6HWN - chains A and G of the 14 polymer chains in the assembly; structure by X-ray diffraction, 1.95 A resolution.

Chain A (and G):
Molecule: ATP-dependent Clp protease proteolytic subunit
From: Thermus thermophilus
Notes: EC 3.4.21.92; chain G of this document is another copy of the same molecule, construct and numbering; everything in this record applies to it too
Reference sequence: Q72L15 (CLPP_THET2); residue numbers follow UniProt; this construct covers 1-194
Sequence (204 residues; each row starts with the number of its first residue):
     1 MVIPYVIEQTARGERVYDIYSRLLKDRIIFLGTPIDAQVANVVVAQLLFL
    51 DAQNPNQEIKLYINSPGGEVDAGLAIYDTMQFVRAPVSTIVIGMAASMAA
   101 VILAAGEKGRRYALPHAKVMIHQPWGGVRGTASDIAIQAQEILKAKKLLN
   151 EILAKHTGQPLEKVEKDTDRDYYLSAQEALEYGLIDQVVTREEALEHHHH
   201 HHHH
Not modelled in the structure: 1, 8-14, 196-204 (chain G: 1, 9-16, 194-204)
Construct notes: expression tag (195-204)
Reported in the primary citation:
  - catalytic residues: Ser97, His122, Asp171
  - binding site for Unknown tripeptide: Gly68, Val70, Ser97, Met98, His122, Trp125
  - contacts within the chain: His122-Asp171 (hydrogen bond)
  - self-association interface (contacts with another copy of this molecule); pairs are residue here / residue on that copy: Thr131-Arg170
  - conformationally variable residues (order/disorder transition): Gln9 to Glu14

Interface between chain A and chain G:
Pairs across the interface - 52 pairs, chain A then chain G:
  Pro4(A) - Ser21(G)
  Pro4(A) - Val42(G)
  Pro4(A) - Gln46(G)
  Tyr5(A) - Asp18(G)
  Tyr5(A) - Ser21(G)  hydrogen bond (backbone-side chain)
  Val6(A) - Phe49(G)  hydrophobic
  Ile7(A) - Tyr17(G)
  Ile19(A) - Val42(G)  hydrophobic
  Ile19(A) - Ala45(G)  hydrophobic
  Ile19(A) - Phe49(G)  hydrophobic
  Tyr20(A) - Asn41(G)
  Tyr20(A) - Val42(G)  hydrogen bond (side chain-backbone)
  Arg22(A) - Phe49(G)
  Leu23(A) - Ala45(G)  hydrophobic
  Phe30(A) - Asn41(G)
  Gly32(A) - Gln38(G)  hydrogen bond (backbone-side chain)
  Gly32(A) - Asn41(G)  hydrogen bond (backbone-side chain)
  Thr33(A) - Gln38(G)  hydrogen bond
  Tyr62(A) - Leu48(G)  hydrophobic
  Asn64(A) - Ala37(G)
  Asn64(A) - Asn41(G)  hydrogen bond
  Ile92(A) - Asn41(G)
  Ile92(A) - Val44(G)  hydrophobic
  Gly93(A) - Asp71(G)
  Gly93(A) - Ala75(G)
  Met94(A) - Asp71(G)
  Leu114(A) - Asp78(G)
  Leu114(A) - Thr79(G)
  Pro115(A) - Asp78(G)
  His116(A) - Tyr77(G)
  His116(A) - Asp78(G)  salt bridge
  His116(A) - Leu148(G)
  Ala117(A) - Asp78(G)
  Lys118(A) - Asp71(G)
  Lys118(A) - Glu141(G)  salt bridge
  Arg170(A) - Thr131(G)
  Arg170(A) - Ser133(G)
  Arg170(A) - Asp134(G)  salt bridge
  Arg170(A) - Ile137(G)
  Asp171(A) - Ile137(G)
  Asp171(A) - Gln138(G)  hydrogen bond
  Tyr173(A) - Ile137(G)  hydrophobic
  Tyr173(A) - Gln138(G)  hydrogen bond
  Tyr173(A) - Glu141(G)
  Thr190(A) - Gln81(G)
  Thr190(A) - Phe82(G)
  Arg191(A) - Gln81(G)  hydrogen bond (side chain-backbone)
  Arg191(A) - Phe82(G)
  Glu192(A) - Asp51(G)
  Glu192(A) - Phe82(G)  hydrogen bond (backbone-backbone)
  Glu192(A) - Val83(G)
  Glu192(A) - Arg84(G)  hydrogen bond (side chain-backbone)
Interface residues without a listed pair, chain A (30 interface residues in all): Val2, Val189, Glu193
Interface residues without a listed pair, chain G (33 interface residues in all): Leu24, Ala40, Leu74, Ile152

Summary:
30 residues of chain A face 33 of chain G across their interface, with 11 hydrogen bonds and 3 salt bridges.
Polar contacts include His116(A)-Asp78(G), Lys118(A)-Glu141(G) and Arg170(A)-Asp134(G). From the paper:
catalytic residues Ser97(A), His122(A) and Asp171(A); a binding site for Unknown tripeptide at Gly68(A),
Val70(A) and Ser97(A) among others.
Chain A and chain G are both ATP-dependent Clp protease proteolytic subunit (Thermus thermophilus); the
structure, Structure of Thermus thermophilus ClpP in complex with a tripeptide, was determined by X-ray
diffraction, deposited together with 6HWM.
